Entry 1FZ7 (X-ray diffraction, 1.96 A resolution); this record covers chains A and E of the 6 polymer chains in the assembly.

Chain A:
Molecule: Methane monooxygenase component A, alpha chain
Organism: Methylococcus capsulatus
Notes: EC 1.14.13.25
UniProt: P22869 (MEMA_METCA); numbering as in UniProt (aligned over 1-527)
Amino-acid sequence (527 residues; row label = number of the first residue in the row):
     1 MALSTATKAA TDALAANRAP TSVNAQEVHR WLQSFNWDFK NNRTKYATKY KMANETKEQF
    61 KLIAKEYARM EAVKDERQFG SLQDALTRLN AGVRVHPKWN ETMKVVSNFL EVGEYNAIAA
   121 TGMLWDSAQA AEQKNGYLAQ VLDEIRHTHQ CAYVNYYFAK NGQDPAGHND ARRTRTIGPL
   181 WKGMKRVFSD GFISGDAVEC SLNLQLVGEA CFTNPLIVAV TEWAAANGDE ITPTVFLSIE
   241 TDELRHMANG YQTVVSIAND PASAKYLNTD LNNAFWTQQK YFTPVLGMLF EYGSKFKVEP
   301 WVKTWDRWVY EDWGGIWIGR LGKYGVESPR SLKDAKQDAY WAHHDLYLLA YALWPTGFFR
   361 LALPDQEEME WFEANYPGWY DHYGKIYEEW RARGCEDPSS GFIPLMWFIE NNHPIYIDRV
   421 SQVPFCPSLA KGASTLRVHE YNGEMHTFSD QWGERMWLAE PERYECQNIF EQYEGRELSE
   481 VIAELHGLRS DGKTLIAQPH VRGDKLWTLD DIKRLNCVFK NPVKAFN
Unresolved in the structure: 1-17
Bound ions: Fe ion site 1: Glu-114, Glu-144, His-147 (together with formate); Fe ion site 2: Glu-144, Glu-209, Glu-243, His-246 (together with formate); Ca2+: Asn-527 (shared with 1 residue of chain B)
Curated features (UniProtKB/Swiss-Prot):
  - active site: Cys-151
  - binding site (Fe cation): Glu-114, Glu-144, His-147, Glu-209, Glu-243, His-246

Chain E:
Molecule: Methane monooxygenase component A, gamma chain
Organism: Methylococcus capsulatus
Notes: EC 1.14.13.25
UniProt: P11987 (MEMG_METCA); residue numbers follow UniProt; this construct covers 1-170
Amino-acid sequence (170 residues; numbered 1 to 170; the number before each row is that of its first residue):
     1 MAKLGIHSND TRDAWVNKIA QLNTLEKAAE MLKQFRMDHT TPFRNSYELD NDYLWIEAKL
    61 EEKVAVLKAR AFNEVDFRHK TAFGEDAKSV LDGTVAKMNA AKDKWEAEKI HIGFRQAYKP
   121 PIMPVNYFLD GERQLGTRLM ELRNLNYYDT PLEELRKQRG VRVVHLQSPH
Unresolved in the structure: 1-2, 169-170

Interface between chain A and chain E:
Pairs across the interface - 97 pairs, chain A then chain E:
  Arg-43(A) with Arg-133(E)
  Thr-44(A) with Arg-133(E)
  Lys-45(A) with Arg-133(E)
  Ala-47(A) with Glu-132(E); Arg-133(E); Gly-136(E); Thr-137(E); Met-140(E), hydrophobic
  Thr-48(A) with Thr-137(E), hydrogen bond (backbone-side chain); Met-140(E)
  Lys-49(A) with Met-140(E); Glu-141(E); Asn-144(E)
  Asp-196(A) with Met-140(E)
  Tyr-266(A) with Glu-141(E), hydrogen bond (side chain-backbone); Asn-144(E); Leu-145(E)
  Thr-269(A) with Tyr-147(E); Tyr-148(E)
  Asn-272(A) with Tyr-148(E), hydrogen bond
  Asn-273(A) with Tyr-147(E); Tyr-148(E), hydrogen bond
  Arg-330(A) with Tyr-148(E)
  Pro-427(A) with Gln-167(E)
  Ser-434(A) with Gln-167(E), hydrogen bond (backbone-side chain)
  Thr-435(A) with Gln-167(E); Ser-168(E)
  Leu-436(A) with His-165(E); Leu-166(E); Gln-167(E), hydrogen bond (backbone-backbone)
  Arg-437(A) with Leu-152(E); Arg-156(E); His-165(E); Leu-166(E)
  Val-438(A) with Val-163(E); Val-164(E), hydrogen bond (backbone-backbone); His-165(E), hydrogen bond (backbone-backbone)
  His-439(A) with Arg-156(E); Val-161(E); Arg-162(E); Val-163(E)
  Glu-440(A) with Val-161(E); Arg-162(E), salt bridge; Val-164(E)
  Tyr-441(A) with Pro-42(E); Phe-43(E); Arg-159(E); Gly-160(E); Val-161(E), hydrophobic
  Asn-442(A) with Pro-42(E); Phe-43(E); Arg-44(E); Tyr-47(E)
  Glu-444(A) with Tyr-47(E); Asp-50(E)
  Gln-451(A) with Leu-152(E)
  Trp-452(A) with Tyr-148(E), hydrophobic
  Glu-454(A) with Leu-152(E); Arg-156(E), salt bridge
  Arg-455(A) with Tyr-147(E), hydrogen bond (side chain-backbone); Tyr-148(E); Thr-150(E), hydrogen bond (side chain-backbone); Leu-152(E); Leu-155(E)
  Met-456(A) with Tyr-147(E)
  Trp-457(A) with Val-161(E), hydrophobic
  Leu-458(A) with Leu-155(E), hydrophobic; Arg-156(E); Arg-159(E), hydrogen bond (backbone-side chain); Val-161(E), hydrophobic
  Ala-459(A) with Arg-143(E), hydrogen bond (backbone-side chain); Arg-159(E), hydrogen bond (backbone-side chain)
  Glu-460(A) with Arg-143(E); Tyr-147(E), hydrogen bond
  Pro-461(A) with Pro-42(E); Arg-159(E)
  Glu-462(A) with Pro-42(E); Ile-112(E); Arg-143(E), salt bridge
  Glu-465(A) with Thr-41(E); Pro-42(E); Arg-44(E), salt bridge
  Gln-467(A) with Asp-50(E), hydrogen bond (side chain-backbone)
  Glu-471(A) with Asn-51(E), hydrogen bond (backbone-side chain)
  Gln-472(A) with Asn-51(E)
  Tyr-473(A) with Ile-6(E), hydrophobic
  Arg-476(A) with Leu-4(E), hydrogen bond (side chain-backbone); Gly-5(E); Ile-6(E)
  Glu-484(A) with Gly-5(E); Ile-6(E), hydrogen bond (side chain-backbone); His-7(E), hydrogen bond (side chain-backbone)
  Leu-485(A) with Ile-6(E), hydrophobic; His-7(E)
  Phe-526(A) with Val-164(E), hydrophobic; His-165(E)
  Asn-527(A) with Arg-162(E), hydrogen bond (backbone-side chain)
Other interface residues (no listed pair), chain A (50 interface residues in all): Tyr-46, Lys-265, Asp-270, Gly-443, Met-445, Val-481
Other interface residues (no listed pair), chain E (44 interface residues in all): Ser-8, Tyr-53, Leu-54, Glu-108, Leu-129, Leu-139, Pro-151

In short:
50 residues of chain A face 44 of chain E across their interface, with 20 hydrogen bonds and 4 salt bridges.
Polar contacts include Glu-440(A)/Arg-162(E), Glu-454(A)/Arg-156(E) and Glu-462(A)/Arg-143(E). Curated
annotation (UniProt) lists active-site residue Cys-151(A) and 6 Fe cation-binding residues on chain A.
Chain A is Methane monooxygenase component A, alpha chain and chain E is Methane monooxygenase component A,
gamma chain, both from Methylococcus capsulatus; the structure, Methane monooxygenase hydroxylase, form III
soaked in 0.9 M ethanol, was determined by X-ray diffraction, deposited together with 1FZ6.
